PDB entry 6UU8 | X-ray diffraction, 4.40 A resolution (low resolution: residue-level contacts below are approximate; hydrogen-bond / salt-bridge calls are withheld) | chains FFF and 111 of the 9 polymer chains in the assembly

== Chain FFF ==
Protein: RNA polymerase sigma factor RpoS
From: Escherichia coli
UniProt: A0A377K1M2 (A0A377K1M2_ECOLX); numbering as in UniProt (aligned over 1-328)
Amino-acid sequence (336 residues; numbered 1 to 336; the number before each row is that of its first residue):
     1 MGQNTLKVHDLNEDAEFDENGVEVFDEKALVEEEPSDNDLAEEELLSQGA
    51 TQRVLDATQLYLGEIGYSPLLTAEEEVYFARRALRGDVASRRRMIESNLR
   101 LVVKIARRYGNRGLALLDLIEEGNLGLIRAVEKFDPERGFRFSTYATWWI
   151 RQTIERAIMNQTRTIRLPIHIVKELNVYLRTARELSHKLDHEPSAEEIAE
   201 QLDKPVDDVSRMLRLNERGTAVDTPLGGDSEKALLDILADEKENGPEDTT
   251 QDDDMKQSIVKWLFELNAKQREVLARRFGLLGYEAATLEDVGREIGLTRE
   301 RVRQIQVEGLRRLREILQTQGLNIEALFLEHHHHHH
Not modelled in the structure: 1-52, 224-232, 330-336
Construct notes: conflict Gly2 (Ser in A0A377K1M2); engineered mutation Gly219 (Ile in A0A377K1M2), Ala221 (Ser in A0A377K1M2); expression tag (329-336)
What the authors report for this chain:
  - mutagenesis - I219G/S221A: increased catalytic activity

== Chain 111 ==
Molecule: Synthetic DNA 50-mer (promoter non-template strand)
Sequence (50 nucleotides; numbered 10 to 59; the number before each row is that of its first residue):
    10 ACCTTGACATCCCACCTCACGTATGCTATAATGTGTGCAGTCTGACGCGG
Not modelled in the structure: 10-24, 45-50

== Chain FFF / chain 111 interface ==
Contacting residue pairs (41):
  Leu62(FFF) - DG42(111)
  Leu62(FFF) - DT43(111)
  Gly63(FFF) - DG42(111)
  Gly66(FFF) - DG42(111)
  Glu76(FFF) - DT41(111)
  Ser97(FFF) - DT41(111)
  Asn98(FFF) - DT41(111)
  Arg100(FFF) - DT41(111)
  Arg100(FFF) - DG42(111)
  Leu101(FFF) - DT41(111)
  Lys104(FFF) - DT41(111)
  Lys104(FFF) - DG42(111)
  Lys104(FFF) - DT43(111)
  Arg107(FFF) - DT43(111)
  Arg107(FFF) - DG44(111)
  Leu116(FFF) - DG44(111)
  Lys133(FFF) - DC35(111)
  Lys133(FFF) - DA37(111)
  Phe134(FFF) - DA37(111)
  Asp135(FFF) - DA37(111)
  Arg138(FFF) - DA37(111)
  Phe140(FFF) - DA37(111)
  Phe140(FFF) - DT38(111)
  Phe140(FFF) - DA39(111)
  Arg141(FFF) - DA39(111)
  Arg141(FFF) - DA40(111)
  Arg141(FFF) - DT41(111)
  Ser143(FFF) - DA39(111)
  Ser143(FFF) - DA40(111)
  Ser143(FFF) - DT41(111)
  Thr144(FFF) - DA39(111)
  Thr144(FFF) - DA40(111)
  Tyr145(FFF) - DT36(111)
  Tyr145(FFF) - DA37(111)
  Thr147(FFF) - DA40(111)
  Trp149(FFF) - DT36(111)
  Gln152(FFF) - DC35(111)
  Arg156(FFF) - DT33(111)
  Arg166(FFF) - DA32(111)
  His170(FFF) - DT31(111)
  His170(FFF) - DA32(111)
Also at the interface, not in a pair above, chain FFF (31 interface residues in all): Leu70, Arg129, Trp148, Pro168, Ile169
Also at the interface, not in a pair above, chain 111 (14 interface residues in all): DG34

== Summary ==
31 residues of chain FFF and 14 residues of chain 111 are in contact. The paper reports that I219G/S221A of
chain FFF increase catalytic activity.
Chain FFF is RNA polymerase sigma factor RpoS (Escherichia coli) and chain 111 is Synthetic DNA 50-mer
(promoter non-template strand); the structure, E. coli mutant sigma-S transcription initiation complex with a
7-nt RNA ("Fresh" mutant crystal soaked with ..., was determined by X-ray diffraction together with 6UTV,
6UTW, 6UTX, 6UTY, 6UTZ, 6UU0 and 11 further entries from the same study.
